Entry 4FP9 (X-ray diffraction, 2.90 A resolution); this record covers chains A and G of the 8 polymer chains in the assembly.

Chain A:
Molecule: methyltransferase NSUN4
Organism: Homo sapiens
Notes: EC 2.1.1.-
UniProtKB: Q96CB9 (NSUN4_HUMAN); numbering as in UniProt (aligned over 26-384)
Sequence (360 residues; row label = number of the first residue in the row):
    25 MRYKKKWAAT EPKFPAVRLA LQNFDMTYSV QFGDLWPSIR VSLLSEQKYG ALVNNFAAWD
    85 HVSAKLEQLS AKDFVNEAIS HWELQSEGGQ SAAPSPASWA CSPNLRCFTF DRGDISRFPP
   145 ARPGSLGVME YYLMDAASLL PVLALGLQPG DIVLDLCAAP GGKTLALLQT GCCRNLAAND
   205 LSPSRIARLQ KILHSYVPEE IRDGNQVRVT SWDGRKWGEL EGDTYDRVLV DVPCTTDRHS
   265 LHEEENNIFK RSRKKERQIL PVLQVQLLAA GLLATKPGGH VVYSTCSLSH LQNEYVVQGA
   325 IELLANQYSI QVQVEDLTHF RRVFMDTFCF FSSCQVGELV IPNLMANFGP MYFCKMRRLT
Not modelled in the structure: 25-38, 110-117
Differences from the reference sequence: expression tag (25)
Ligand contacts: S-adenosylmethionine (SAM): Asp179, Leu180, Cys181, Ala182, Ala183, Pro184, Gly185, Gly186, Lys187, Asn203, Asp204, Leu205, Ser206, Arg209, Trp236, Asp237, Gly238, Arg239, Asp255, Val256, Pro257, Leu287, Leu291
Curated features (UniProtKB/Swiss-Prot):
  - active site: Cys310 (Nucleophile)
  - binding site (S-adenosyl-L-methionine): Gly185, Gly186, Lys187, Asp204, Arg209, Asp237, Gly238, Asp255
  - modified residue: Ser206 (Phosphoserine)
  - mutagenesis: Val65 (V65R: Disrupts complex with MTERFD2; when associated with A-136, R-139 and A-141), Arg136 (R136A: Disrupts complex with MTERFD2; when associated with R-65, R-139 and A-141), Ile139 (I139R: Disrupts complex with MTERFD2; when associated with R-65, A-136, and A-141), Arg141 (R141A: Disrupts complex with MTERFD2; when associated with R-65, A-136 and R-139), Cys258 (C258W: Abolished methyltransferase activity; when associated with W-310), Cys310 (C310W: Abolished methyltransferase activity; when associated with W-258)

Chain G:
Molecule: mTERF domain-containing protein 2
Organism: Homo sapiens
UniProtKB: Q7Z6M4 (MTER2_HUMAN); residues 47-381 here = UniProt positions 47-381
Sequence (335 residues; numbered 47 to 381; the number before each row is that of its first residue):
    47 SNGGVIEELS CVRSNNYVQE PECRRNLVQC LLEKQGTPVV QGSLELERVM SSLLDMGFSN
   107 AHINELLSVR RGASLQQLLD IISEFILLGL NPEPVCVVLK KSPQLLKLPI MQMRKRSSYL
   167 QKLGLGEGKL KRVLYCCPEI FTMRQQDIND TVRLLKEKCL FTVQQVTKIL HSCPSVLRED
   227 LGQLEYKFQY AYFRMGIKHP DIVKSEYLQY SLTKIKQRHI YLERLGRYQT PDKKGQTQIP
   287 NPLLKDILRV SEAEFLARTA CTSVEEFQVF KKLLAREEEE SESSTSDDKR ASLDEDEDDD
   347 DEEDNDEDDN DEDDDDEDDD EAEDNDEDED DDEEE
Not modelled in the structure: 47-82, 328-381
Curated features (UniProtKB/Swiss-Prot):
  - region: Val310 to Ser327 (Dimerization with NSUN4)

How chain A and chain G interact:
Pairs across the interface - 9 pairs, chain A then chain G:
  Lys89(A) - Cys307(G)  hydrogen bond
  Gln92(A) - Arg304(G)  hydrogen bond
  Pro144(A) - Pro286(G)  hydrophobic
  Ala145(A) - Ile285(G)
  Arg146(A) - Gly272(G)
  Arg146(A) - Arg273(G)
  Arg146(A) - Ile285(G)
  Arg146(A) - Pro286(G)  hydrogen bond (side chain-backbone)
  Pro147(A) - Ile285(G)
Also at the interface, not in a pair above, chain A (7 interface residues in all): Met153

Summary:
Chain A and chain G form an interface of 7 and 6 residues respectively; the contacts include 3 hydrogen bonds.
Polar pairs include Lys89(A)-Cys307(G), Gln92(A)-Arg304(G) and Arg146(A)-Pro286(G). Bound to chain A:
S-adenosylmethionine.
Chain A is methyltransferase NSUN4 and chain G is mTERF domain-containing protein 2, both from Homo sapiens;
the structure, Human MTERF4-NSUN4 protein complex, was determined by X-ray diffraction.
